9BLU - chains B and C of the 3 polymer chains in the assembly; structure by electron microscopy, 3.38 A resolution.

# Chain B (and C)
Protein: GrpE protein homolog 1, mitochondrial
From: Homo sapiens
Notes: chain C of this document is another copy of the same molecule, construct and numbering; everything in this record applies to it too
UniProtKB: Q9HAV7 (GRPE1_HUMAN); residues 59-217 here = UniProt positions 59-217
Sequence (161 residues; row label = number of the first residue in the row):
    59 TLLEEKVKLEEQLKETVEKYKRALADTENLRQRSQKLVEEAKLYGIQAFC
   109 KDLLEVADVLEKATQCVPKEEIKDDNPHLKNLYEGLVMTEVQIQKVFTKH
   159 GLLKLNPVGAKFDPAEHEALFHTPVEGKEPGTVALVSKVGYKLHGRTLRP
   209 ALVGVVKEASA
Differences from the reference sequence: engineered mutation A173 (Tyr in Q9HAV7); expression tag (218-219)
Swiss-Prot annotation at these positions:
  - modified residue: K94 (N6-acetyllysine), K100 (N6-acetyllysine), K120 (N6-succinyllysine), K215 (N6-acetyllysine)

# Interface between chain B and chain C
Residue-residue contacts (65):
  L60(B) - K64(C)
  K64(B) - L60(C)
  K64(B) - E63(C)
  K64(B) - K64(C)
  K64(B) - L67(C)
  L67(B) - L71(C)
  L71(B) - Q70(C)
  L71(B) - L71(C)  hydrophobic
  L71(B) - T74(C)
  T74(B) - T74(C)
  V75(B) - T74(C)
  K77(B) - Y78(C)
  Y78(B) - K77(C)
  Y78(B) - Y78(C)
  Y78(B) - A81(C)  hydrophobic
  L82(B) - A81(C)  hydrophobic
  T85(B) - T85(C)
  T85(B) - L88(C)
  L88(B) - T85(C)
  L88(B) - L88(C)  hydrophobic
  L88(B) - R89(C)
  R89(B) - L88(C)
  S92(B) - S92(C)  hydrogen bond
  V96(B) - L95(C)  hydrophobic
  V96(B) - V96(C)  hydrophobic
  A99(B) - V96(C)  hydrophobic
  A99(B) - A99(C)
  K100(B) - A99(C)
  G103(B) - I104(C)
  I104(B) - G103(C)
  I104(B) - F107(C)  hydrophobic
  A106(B) - H158(C)
  F107(B) - F107(C)  hydrophobic
  F107(B) - C108(C)  hydrophobic
  F107(B) - L111(C)  hydrophobic
  C108(B) - F107(C)  hydrophobic
  D110(B) - V154(C)
  D110(B) - K157(C)  salt bridge
  D110(B) - H158(C)  salt bridge
  L111(B) - F107(C)  hydrophobic
  L111(B) - L111(C)  hydrophobic
  V114(B) - I151(C)  hydrophobic
  V117(B) - T147(C)
  P126(B) - H136(C)
  E129(B) - H136(C)
  N134(B) - N134(C)  hydrogen bond
  H136(B) - P126(C)
  H136(B) - E129(C)  salt bridge
  L137(B) - H136(C)
  L137(B) - L140(C)  hydrophobic
  L140(B) - A121(C)
  L140(B) - L137(C)  hydrophobic
  L140(B) - L144(C)  hydrophobic
  G143(B) - A121(C)
  T147(B) - V114(C)
  T147(B) - V117(C)
  T147(B) - L118(C)  hydrogen bond (side chain-backbone)
  Q150(B) - V114(C)
  I151(B) - V114(C)  hydrophobic
  V154(B) - D110(C)
  V154(B) - L111(C)  hydrophobic
  K157(B) - D110(C)  salt bridge
  H158(B) - A106(C)
  H158(B) - F107(C)
  H158(B) - D110(C)
Interface residues without a listed pair, chain B (45 interface residues in all): A81, L95, L118, V125, N139, L144, F155
Interface residues without a listed pair, chain C (49 interface residues in all): V75, K100, E113, T122, C124, V125, Y141, Q150, F155

# Summary
45 residues of chain B and 49 residues of chain C are in contact, with 3 hydrogen bonds and 4 salt bridges.
Polar contacts include D110(B)-K157(C), D110(B)-H158(C) and H136(B)-E129(C).
Both chains are GrpE protein homolog 1, mitochondrial (Homo sapiens). Entry 9BLU (Structure of the human
mitochondrial Hsp70 (mortalin; R126W mutant) missing SBD-a lid bound to nucleotide exchange ...) was
determined by electron microscopy together with 9BLS and 9BLT from the same study.
